PDB entry 6QX5 | X-ray diffraction, 3.60 A resolution | chains D and E of the 12 polymer chains in the assembly

[Chain D (and E)]
Protein: Portal protein
Organism: Enterobacteria phage T7
Notes: chain E of this document is another copy of the same molecule, construct and numbering; everything in this record applies to it too
UniProt: P03728 (PORTL_BPT7); residue numbers follow UniProt; this construct covers 5-494
Sequence (490 residues; row label = number of the first residue in the row):
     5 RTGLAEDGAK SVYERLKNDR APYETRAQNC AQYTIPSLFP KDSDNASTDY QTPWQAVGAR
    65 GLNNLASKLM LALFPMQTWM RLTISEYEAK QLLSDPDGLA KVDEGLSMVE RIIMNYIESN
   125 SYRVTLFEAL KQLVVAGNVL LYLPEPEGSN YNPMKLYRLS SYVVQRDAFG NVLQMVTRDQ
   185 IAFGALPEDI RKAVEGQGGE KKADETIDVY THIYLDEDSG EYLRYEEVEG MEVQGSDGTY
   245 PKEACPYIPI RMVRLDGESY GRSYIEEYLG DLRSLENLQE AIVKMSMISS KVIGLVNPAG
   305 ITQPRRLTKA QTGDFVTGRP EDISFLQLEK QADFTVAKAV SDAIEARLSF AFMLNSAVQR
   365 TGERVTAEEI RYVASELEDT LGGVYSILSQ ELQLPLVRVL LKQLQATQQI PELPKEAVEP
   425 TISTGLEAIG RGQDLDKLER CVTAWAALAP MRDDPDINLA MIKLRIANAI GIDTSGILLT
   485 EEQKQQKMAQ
Unresolved in the structure: 44-54

[Interface between chain D and chain E]
Residue-residue contacts (195):
  Ile39(D) with Glu271(E)
  Ser41(D) with Arg266(E); Glu270(E), hydrogen bond
  Thr56(D) with Arg277(E)
  Pro57(D) with Gly274(E)
  Trp58(D) with Gly274(E); Asp275(E); Arg277(E); Ser278(E)
  Gln59(D) with Asp275(E); Arg351(E)
  Ala60(D) with Tyr272(E), hydrophobic; Asp275(E), hydrogen bond (backbone-side chain); Arg351(E)
  Val61(D) with Arg351(E)
  Ala63(D) with Tyr272(E)
  Arg64(D) with Tyr272(E); Phe354(E); Glu380(E), salt bridge
  Asn67(D) with Tyr268(E); Glu271(E); Tyr272(E), hydrogen bond
  Asn68(D) with Glu380(E)
  Ser71(D) with Asp383(E)
  Lys72(D) with Asp383(E)
  Met74(D) with Gly387(E); Ser390(E); Ile391(E), hydrophobic
  Leu75(D) with Asp383(E); Gly386(E); Gly387(E)
  Met80(D) with Tyr389(E), hydrophobic; Ser393(E); Thr428(E)
  Gln81(D) with Gln437(E), hydrogen bond
  Arg85(D) with Asn472(E); Ala473(E)
  Asp101(D) with Glu485(E)
  Ala104(D) with Leu468(E), hydrophobic; Thr478(E)
  Asp107(D) with Asn472(E); Ile476(E); Thr478(E)
  Glu108(D) with Asp477(E); Thr478(E); Ser479(E), hydrogen bond
  Met112(D) with Glu90(E); Lys94(E)
  Arg115(D) with Glu90(E), salt bridge; Asp477(E), salt bridge
  Ile116(D) with Glu90(E)
  Asn119(D) with Glu90(E)
  Ile121(D) with Gln394(E), hydrogen bond (backbone-side chain)
  Glu122(D) with Gln394(E), hydrogen bond (backbone-side chain)
  Ser123(D) with Arg402(E), hydrogen bond (backbone-side chain)
  Ser125(D) with Gln394(E)
  Tyr126(D) with Gln394(E)
  Arg127(D) with Ser390(E), hydrogen bond (side chain-backbone); Gln394(E), hydrogen bond
  Val128(D) with Arg258(E); Ile391(E), hydrophobic; Glu395(E)
  Thr129(D) with Arg258(E)
  Phe131(D) with Ile391(E), hydrophobic
  Glu132(D) with Arg258(E); Leu259(E); Asp260(E)
  Lys135(D) with Val257(E)
  Glu149(D) with Phe173(E)
  Tyr155(D) with Arg258(E), hydrogen bond
  Pro157(D) with Phe173(E)
  Met158(D) with Phe173(E); Arg258(E)
  Lys159(D) with Ala172(E), hydrogen bond (side chain-backbone); Asp260(E), salt bridge; Gly261(E)
  Leu160(D) with Asp260(E)
  Arg162(D) with Asp260(E)
  Asp183(D) with Ala172(E)
  Gly188(D) with Gln169(E)
  Ala189(D) with Gln169(E); Arg170(E); Leu177(E), hydrophobic
  Glu192(D) with Glu221(E)
  Arg195(D) with Glu221(E), salt bridge
  Ala207(D) with Arg19(E)
  Asp208(D) with Arg19(E)
  Gln283(D) with Arg351(E), hydrogen bond
  Ile286(D) with Val344(E), hydrophobic
  Ser290(D) with Leu282(E)
  Met291(D) with Leu282(E)
  Ser293(D) with Lys334(E), hydrogen bond (backbone-side chain); Asp337(E)
  Ser294(D) with Ala285(E); Met289(E)
  Lys295(D) with Lys334(E), hydrogen bond (backbone-side chain)
  Leu311(D) with Ile297(E), hydrophobic; Leu299(E), hydrophobic
  Ala314(D) with Lys295(E)
  Gln315(D) with Ile297(E)
  Thr316(D) with Val296(E), hydrogen bond (side chain-backbone)
  Gly317(D) with Val296(E), hydrogen bond (backbone-backbone)
  Asp318(D) with Val296(E); Gly298(E), hydrogen bond (backbone-backbone)
  Phe319(D) with Gly298(E); Val300(E), hydrophobic; Pro308(E), hydrophobic; Leu311(E), hydrophobic; Thr312(E)
  Val320(D) with Gly298(E), hydrogen bond (backbone-backbone); Leu299(E); Val300(E), hydrogen bond (backbone-backbone)
  Thr321(D) with Val300(E); Pro302(E)
  Gly322(D) with Leu299(E); Val300(E), hydrogen bond (backbone-backbone); Asn301(E); Pro302(E)
  Arg323(D) with Asn301(E)
  Pro324(D) with Leu299(E), hydrophobic; Ser328(E)
  Phe329(D) with Leu330(E), hydrophobic; Leu332(E), hydrophobic
  Gln331(D) with Leu332(E); Glu333(E); Lys334(E), hydrogen bond (side chain-backbone); Ala336(E); Asp337(E)
  Leu332(D) with Asp337(E), hydrogen bond (backbone-side chain)
  Glu333(D) with Asp337(E), hydrogen bond (backbone-side chain)
  Gln335(D) with Ala336(E); Thr339(E); Val340(E)
  Phe338(D) with Val340(E), hydrophobic; Val344(E), hydrophobic
  Lys342(D) with Ala343(E); Ala347(E)
  Glu349(D) with Arg351(E)
  Leu358(D) with Glu380(E)
  Asn359(D) with Tyr376(E), hydrogen bond; Ser379(E); Glu380(E)
  Ser360(D) with Phe354(E); Val377(E)
  Val362(D) with Tyr376(E), hydrophobic
  Gln363(D) with Val362(E), hydrogen bond (side chain-backbone); Glu373(E), hydrogen bond; Val377(E)
  Gly366(D) with Glu367(E)
  Arg368(D) with Glu367(E); Arg368(E), hydrogen bond (side chain-backbone); Thr370(E), hydrogen bond
  Val369(D) with Thr370(E); Glu373(E)
  Ala371(D) with Glu372(E)
  Ile374(D) with Thr370(E); Glu372(E); Glu373(E)
  Ala378(D) with Tyr376(E)
  Leu381(D) with Tyr376(E)
  Pro415(D) with Lys94(E)
  Glu416(D) with Lys94(E), hydrogen bond (backbone-side chain)
  Glu431(D) with Ala473(E)
  Gly434(D) with Lys441(E); Arg444(E), hydrogen bond (backbone-side chain); Ile474(E)
  Arg435(D) with Arg444(E)
  Asp438(D) with Ala473(E)
  Leu439(D) with Ala473(E), hydrophobic; Ile474(E), hydrophobic
  Leu442(D) with Arg469(E); Ile470(E)
  Trp449(D) with Met455(E); Ile461(E), hydrophobic; Ile466(E), hydrophobic
  Ala450(D) with Met455(E)
  Ala464(D) with Asp460(E)
  Lys467(D) with Pro459(E); Ile461(E)
  Asp477(D) with Arg469(E), salt bridge
  Thr478(D) with Arg469(E)
  Ser479(D) with Met465(E); Arg469(E), hydrogen bond (backbone-side chain)
  Gly480(D) with Asn462(E), hydrogen bond (backbone-side chain); Met465(E)
  Ile481(D) with Ile461(E); Asn462(E), hydrogen bond (backbone-backbone); Ile466(E), hydrophobic; Arg469(E)
  Leu482(D) with Asp460(E)
  Leu483(D) with Asp460(E); Ile461(E); Asn462(E)
  Lys488(D) with Asp460(E)
  Met492(D) with Asp460(E)
Other interface residues (no listed pair), chain D (130 interface residues in all): Pro100, Asn124, Pro148, Asn154, Ser165, Ile185, Val287, Val296, Ile305, Thr365, Glu367, Thr370, Glu382, Ile433, Glu443, Val446, Arg456, Ile476
Other interface residues (no listed pair), chain E (117 interface residues in all): Asn175, Lys246, Leu273, Asn281, Ile292, Ser294, Ile327, Ala341, Ile348, Ala355, Ala361, Gly366, Val369, Thr384, Leu398, Thr425, Ser427, Gly429, Ala448, Ala451, Leu452, Pro454, Asp458, Gly480

[In short]
Chain D and chain E form an interface of 130 and 117 residues respectively, with 34 hydrogen bonds and 6 salt
bridges. Among the polar pairs are Arg64(D)-Glu380(E), Arg115(D)-Glu90(E) and Arg115(D)-Asp477(E).
Both chains are Portal protein (Enterobacteria phage T7). Entry 6QX5 (Crystal structure of T7 bacteriophage
portal protein, 12mer, closed valve) was determined by X-ray diffraction (same publication as 6QWP, 6QXM and
6R21).
